PDB entry 7EGR | X-ray diffraction, 2.50 A resolution | chains B and K of the 9 polymer chains in the assembly

# Chain B
Name: Soluble acetylcholine receptor
From: Aplysia californica
UniProt: Q8WSF8 (Q8WSF8_APLCA); numbering as in UniProt (aligned over 20-223)
Chain sequence (204 residues; each row starts with the number of its first residue):
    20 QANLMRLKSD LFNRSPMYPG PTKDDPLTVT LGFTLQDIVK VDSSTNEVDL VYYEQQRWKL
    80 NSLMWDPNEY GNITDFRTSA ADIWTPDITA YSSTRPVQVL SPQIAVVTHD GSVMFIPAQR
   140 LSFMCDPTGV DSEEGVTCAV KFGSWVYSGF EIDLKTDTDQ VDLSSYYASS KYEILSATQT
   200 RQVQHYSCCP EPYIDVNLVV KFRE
Disulfide bonds: C144-C157
Sequence notes: conflict V60 (Ala in Q8WSF8), V155 (Ala in Q8WSF8)

# Chain K
Name: RgIA
From: Conus regius
Chain sequence (13 residues; row label = number of the first residue in the row):
   401 GCCSDPRCRY RCR
Disulfide bonds: C402-C408
Metal / ion sites: Mg2+: Y410 (shared with 1 residue of chain A)

# Chain B / chain K interface
Residue-residue contacts (15):
  T49(B) with R413(K)
  Q74(B) with C403(K), hydrogen bond (side chain-backbone); R409(K), hydrogen bond
  R76(B) with R413(K)
  D94(B) with Y410(K)
  R96(B) with R407(K); Y410(K)
  V125(B) with Y410(K), hydrophobic
  M133(B) with R409(K)
  I135(B) with P406(K), hydrophobic; R409(K)
  D176(B) with R409(K), salt bridge; R413(K), salt bridge
  D181(B) with S404(K)
  S183(B) with S404(K)
Interface residues without a listed pair, chain B (13 interface residues in all): Y72, T127

# Summary
13 residues of chain B face 7 of chain K across their interface; the contacts include 2 hydrogen bonds and 2
salt bridges. Polar contacts include D176(B)-R409(K), D176(B)-R413(K) and Q74(B)-C403(K).
Chain B is Soluble acetylcholine receptor (Aplysia californica) and chain K is RgIA (Conus regius); the
structure, Co-crystal structure of Ac-AChBPP in complex with RgIA, was determined by X-ray diffraction.
